PDB entry 1Z7N | X-ray diffraction, 3.25 A resolution | chains B and D of the 8 polymer chains in the assembly

# Chain B (and D)
Name: ATP phosphoribosyltransferase regulatory subunit
From: Lactococcus lactis
Notes: chain D of this document is another copy of the same molecule, construct and numbering; everything in this record applies to it too
Reference sequence: Q02147 (HISZ_LACLA); residue numbers follow UniProt; this construct covers 1-328
Chain sequence (344 residues; row label = number of the first residue in the row; numbers below 1 keep their minus sign (Met-15 is residue -15)):
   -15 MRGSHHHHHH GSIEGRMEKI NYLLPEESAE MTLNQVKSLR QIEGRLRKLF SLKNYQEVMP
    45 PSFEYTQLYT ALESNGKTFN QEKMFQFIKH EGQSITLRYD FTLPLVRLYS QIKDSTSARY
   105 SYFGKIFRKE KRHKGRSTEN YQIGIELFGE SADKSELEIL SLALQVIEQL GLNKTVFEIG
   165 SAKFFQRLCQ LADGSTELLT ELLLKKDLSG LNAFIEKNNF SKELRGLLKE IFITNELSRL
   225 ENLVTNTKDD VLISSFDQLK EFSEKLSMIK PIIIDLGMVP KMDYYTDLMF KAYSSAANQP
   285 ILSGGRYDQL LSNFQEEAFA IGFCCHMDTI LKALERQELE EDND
Not modelled in the structure: -15 to 5, 324-328 (chain D: -15 to 5, 57-62, 324-328)
Sequence notes: cloning artifact (-15 to -12, -5 to 0); expression tag (-11 to -6)

# Chain B / chain D interface
Residue-residue contacts - 10 pairs, chain B then chain D:
  Gln65(B) - Gly76(D)
  Gln70(B) - Ile72(D)
  Gln70(B) - Gly76(D)
  Phe71(B) - Ile72(D)  hydrophobic
  Ile72(B) - Gln70(D)
  Ile72(B) - Phe71(D)  hydrophobic
  Ile72(B) - Ile72(D)  hydrophobic
  His74(B) - Lys113(D)
  Gly76(B) - Gln70(D)
  Gln77(B) - Gln65(D)
Also at the interface, not in a pair above, chain B (9 interface residues in all): Glu75, Lys113
Also at the interface, not in a pair above, chain D (10 interface residues in all): Glu66, His74, Gln77, Ser78

# Overview
The interface between chain B and chain D involves 9 residues on one side and 10 on the other.
Chain B and chain D are both ATP phosphoribosyltransferase regulatory subunit (Lactococcus lactis); the
structure, ATP Phosphoribosyl transferase (HisZG ATP-PRTase) from Lactococcus lactis with bound PRPP
substrate, was determined by X-ray diffraction together with 1Z7M from the same study.
